PDB entry 7D72 | electron microscopy, 3.40 A resolution | chains I and J of the 12 polymer chains in the assembly

[Chain I (and J)]
Name: Mannose-1-phosphate guanyltransferase beta
Organism: Homo sapiens
Notes: EC 2.7.7.13; chain J of this document is another copy of the same molecule, construct and numbering; everything in this record applies to it too
UniProt: Q9Y5P6 (GMPPB_HUMAN); residue numbers follow UniProt; this construct covers 1-360
Sequence (360 residues; each row starts with the number of its first residue):
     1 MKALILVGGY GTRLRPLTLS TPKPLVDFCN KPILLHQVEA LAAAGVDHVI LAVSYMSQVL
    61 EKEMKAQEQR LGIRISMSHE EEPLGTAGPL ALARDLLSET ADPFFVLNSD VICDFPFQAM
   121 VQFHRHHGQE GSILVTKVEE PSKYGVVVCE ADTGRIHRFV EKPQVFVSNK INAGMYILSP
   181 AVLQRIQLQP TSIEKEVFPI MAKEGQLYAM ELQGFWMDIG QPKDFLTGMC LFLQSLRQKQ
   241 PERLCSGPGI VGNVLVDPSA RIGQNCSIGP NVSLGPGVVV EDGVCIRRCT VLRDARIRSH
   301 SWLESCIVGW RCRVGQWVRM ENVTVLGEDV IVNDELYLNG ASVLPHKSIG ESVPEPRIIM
Curated features (UniProtKB/Swiss-Prot):
  - active site: Lys162
  - binding site (GDP-alpha-D-mannose): Asp110, Asp218
  - binding site (Mg(2+)): Asp110, Asp218
  - natural variant: Pro22 (P22S: In MDDGC14), Asp27 (D27H: In MDDGC14), Pro32 (P32L: In MDDGB14; P32S: In MDDGC14), Ser132 (S132C: In MDDGC14), Arg185 (R185C: In MDDGB14), Ile219 (I219T: In MDDGC14), Pro241 (P241S: In MDDGC14), Val254 (V254M: In MDDGC14), Arg287 (R287Q: In MDDGB14 and MDDGC14; R287W: In MDDGC14), Arg293 (R293W: In MDDGC14), Val318 (V318A: In MDDGC14), Asn322 (N322K: In MDDGC14), 4 further natural variant entries in UniProt
  - mutagenesis: Ile193 (I193T: Reduces enzymatic activity), Asp218 (D218A: Reduces GDP-alpha-D-mannose binding affinity and inhibits catalytic activity but does not affect assembly of GMPPA-GMPPB complex ...), Cys266 (C266Y: Reduces interaction with GMPPB but not with GMPPA), Arg287 (R287E: Disrupts interaction with other GMPPB molecules but not with GMPPA), Leu303 (L303F: Reduces interaction with GMPPB but not with GMPPA), Glu335 (E335R: Disrupted interaction with GMPPA and other GMPPB molecules), Leu344 to Lys347 (Does not disrupt the interaction with GMPPA or other GMPPB molecules), Ile358 to Met360 (Reduced efficiency of allosteric inhibition by GMPPA but interaction with GMPPA or other GMPPB molecules is not disrupted)

[How chain I and chain J interact]
Residue-residue contacts (16; chain I residue first):
  Tyr10(I) - His346(J)  hydrogen bond (side chain-backbone)
  Thr12(I) - Lys347(J)  hydrogen bond
  Arg15(I) - Pro345(J)
  Arg15(I) - Met360(J)
  Pro16(I) - Met360(J)
  Pro345(I) - Arg15(J)  hydrogen bond (backbone-side chain)
  His346(I) - Tyr10(J)
  His346(I) - Gly11(J)
  His346(I) - Arg15(J)
  Lys347(I) - Thr12(J)
  Ser348(I) - Thr12(J)
  Ile358(I) - Ile358(J)
  Ile358(I) - Met360(J)  hydrophobic
  Ile359(I) - Ile358(J)
  Met360(I) - Arg15(J)  hydrogen bond (backbone-side chain)
  Met360(I) - Ile358(J)  hydrophobic
Other interface residues (no listed pair), chain I (13 interface residues in all): Leu19, Leu344
Other interface residues (no listed pair), chain J (12 interface residues in all): Gly9, Leu19, Leu344

[In short]
13 residues of chain I face 12 of chain J across their interface; the contacts include 4 hydrogen bonds. Polar
pairs include Tyr10(I)-His346(J), Thr12(I)-Lys347(J) and Pro345(I)-Arg15(J).
Both chains are Mannose-1-phosphate guanyltransferase beta (Homo sapiens). Entry 7D72 (Cryo-EM structures of
human GMPPA/GMPPB complex bound to GDP-Mannose) was determined by electron microscopy together with 7D74 and
7D73 from the same study.
